5N18 - chain A; structure by X-ray diffraction, 1.45 A resolution.

# Chain A
Protein: Bromodomain-containing factor 1
Organism: Candida albicans (strain SC5314 / ATCC MYA-2876)
UniProtKB: Q5A4W8 (BDF1_CANAL); numbering as in UniProt (aligned over 386-491)
Amino-acid sequence (109 residues; each row starts with the number of its first residue):
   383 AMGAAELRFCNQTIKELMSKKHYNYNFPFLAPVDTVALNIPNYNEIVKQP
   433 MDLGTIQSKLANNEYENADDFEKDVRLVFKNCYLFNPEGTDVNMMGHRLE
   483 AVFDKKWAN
Unresolved in the structure: 383, 490-491
Sequence notes: expression tag (383-385)
Ligand contacts: imidazopyridine (8HZ; 4-[8-methyl-3-[(4-methylphenyl)amino]imidazo[1,2-a]pyridin-2-yl]phenol): Phe409, Pro410, Phe411, Val415, Leu420, Ile422, Tyr425, Asn463, Cys464, Phe467, Asn468, Val474
Reported in the primary citation:
  - binding site for imidazopyridine: Pro410, Val415, Leu420, Ile422, Val460, Phe467, Asn468, Val474
  - mutagenesis - Y425F: abolished binding to acetylated peptides
  - specificity-determining residues: Phe409, Ile422 (proposed by the authors, not directly observed)
  - mutagenesis - Y425F: decreased growth in response to 3

# Summary
Bound to chain A: imidazopyridine. The paper reports a binding site for imidazopyridine at Pro410, Val415 and
Leu420 among others; Y425F abolishes binding to acetylated peptides.
Chain A is Bromodomain-containing factor 1 (Candida albicans (strain SC5314 / ATCC MYA-2876)); the structure,
Second Bromodomain (BD2) from Candida albicans Bdf1 bound to an imidazopyridine (compound 2), was determined
by X-ray diffraction (same publication as 5N13, 5N15, 5N16 and 5N17).
